7ZG5 - chains A and D of the 6 polymer chains in the assembly; structure by X-ray diffraction, 2.00 A resolution.

# Chain A
Protein: Acetyltransferase
From: Salmonella enterica subsp. enterica serovar Typhimurium
Reference sequence: A0A0F7DJC6 (A0A0F7DJC6_SALTM); numbering as in UniProt (aligned over 2-175)
Sequence (176 residues; numbered 0 to 175; the number before each row is that of its first residue; numbering starts at 0):
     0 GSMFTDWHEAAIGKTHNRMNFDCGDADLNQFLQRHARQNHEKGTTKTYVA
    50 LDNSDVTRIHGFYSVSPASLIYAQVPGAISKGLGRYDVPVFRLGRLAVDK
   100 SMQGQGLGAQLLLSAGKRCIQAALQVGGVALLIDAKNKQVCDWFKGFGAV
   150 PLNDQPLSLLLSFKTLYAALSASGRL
Disordered / not traced: 0
Construct notes: expression tag (0-1); engineered mutation Phe143 (Tyr in A0A0F7DJC6)
Bound ions: barium ion: Asn19, Asp98
Ligand contacts: coenzyme A (COA): Cys22, Asp24, Leu27, Leu95, Ala96, Val97, Lys99, Met101, Gln102, Gly103, Gln104, Gly105, Leu106, Gly107, Ala108, Asp133, Ala134, Lys135, Val139, Trp142

# Chain D
Protein: DUF1778 domain-containing protein
From: Salmonella enterica subsp. enterica serovar Typhimurium
Reference sequence: A0A2J0RI82 (A0A2J0RI82_SALTM); residues 2-93 here correspond to UniProt positions 5-96 (UniProt number = residue number + 3)
Sequence (94 residues; numbered 0 to 93; the number before each row is that of its first residue; numbering starts at 0):
     0 GSPQIAIESNERLSLRVSTDAKKLIVRAAAIQQTNLTDFVVSNILPVAQK
    50 IVDAAERVYLTERDTKMIMEILDNPPAPNEKLLAAAFALPDMKK
Disordered / not traced: 0-9, 92-93
Construct notes: expression tag (0-1)

# How chain A and chain D interact
Contacting residue pairs (4; chain A residue first):
  Arg84(A) - Ala54(D)
  Tyr85(A) - Asp52(D)
  Gln124(A) - Leu71(D)
  Gln124(A) - Asp72(D)
Other interface residues (no listed pair), chain A (5 interface residues in all): Ile70, Asp86
Other interface residues (no listed pair), chain D (5 interface residues in all): Lys49

# Summary
Chain A and chain D each contribute 5 residues to their interface. Ligands of chain A: coenzyme A. Asn19(A)
and Asp98(A) form the barium ion site.
Chain A is Acetyltransferase and chain D is DUF1778 domain-containing protein, both from Salmonella enterica
subsp. enterica serovar Typhimurium; the structure, The crystal structure of Salmonella TacAT3-DNA complex,
was determined by X-ray diffraction.
